PDB entry 7U60 | X-ray diffraction, 2.55 A resolution | chains A and B of the 5 polymer chains in the assembly

[Chain A]
Name: Integrin alpha-IIb
Source organism: Homo sapiens
UniProtKB: P08514 (ITA2B_HUMAN); residues 1-455 here correspond to UniProt positions 32-486 (UniProt number = residue number + 31)
Amino-acid sequence (455 residues; numbered 1 to 455; the number before each row is that of its first residue):
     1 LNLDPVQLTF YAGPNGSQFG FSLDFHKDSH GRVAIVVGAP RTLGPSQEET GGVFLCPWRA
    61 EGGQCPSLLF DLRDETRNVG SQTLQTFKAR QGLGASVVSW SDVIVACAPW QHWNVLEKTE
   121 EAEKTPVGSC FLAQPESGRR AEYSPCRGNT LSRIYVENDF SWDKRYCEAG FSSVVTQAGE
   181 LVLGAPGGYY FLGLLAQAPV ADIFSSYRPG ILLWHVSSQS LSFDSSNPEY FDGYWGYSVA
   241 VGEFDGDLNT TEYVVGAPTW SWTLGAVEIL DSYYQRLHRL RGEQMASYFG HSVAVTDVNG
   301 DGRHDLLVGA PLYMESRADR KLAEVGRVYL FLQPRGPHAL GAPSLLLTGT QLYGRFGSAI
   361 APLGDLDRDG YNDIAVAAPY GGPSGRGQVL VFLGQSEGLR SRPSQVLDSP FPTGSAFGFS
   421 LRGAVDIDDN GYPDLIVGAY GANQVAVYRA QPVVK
Disulfides: Cys56-Cys65, Cys107-Cys130, Cys146-Cys167
Ion coordination: Ca2+ site 1: Glu243, Asp245, Asp247, Thr250, Glu252; Ca2+ site 2: Asp297, Asn299, Asp301, Arg303, Asp305; Ca2+ site 3: Asp365, Asp367, Asp369, Tyr371, Asp373; Ca2+ site 4: Asp426, Asp428, Asn430, Tyr432, Asp434
UniProt features mapped onto this chain:
  - binding site (Ca(2+)): Glu243, Asp245, Asp247, Thr250, Glu252, Asp297, Asn299, Asp301, Arg303, Asp305, Asp365, Asp367, Asp369, Tyr371, Asp373, Asp426, Asp428, Asn430, Tyr432, Asp434
  - glycosylation (N-linked (GlcNAc...) asparagine): Asn15, Asn249

[Chain B]
Name: Integrin beta-3
Source organism: Homo sapiens
UniProtKB: P05106 (ITB3_HUMAN); residues 1-471 here correspond to UniProt positions 27-497 (UniProt number = residue number + 26)
Amino-acid sequence (471 residues; each row starts with the number of its first residue):
     1 GPNICTTRGV SSCQQCLAVS PMCAWCSDEA LPLGSPRCDL KENLLKDNCA PESIEFPVSE
    61 ARVLEDRPLS DKGSGDSSQV TQVSPQRIAL RLRPDDSKNF SIQVRQVEDY PVDIYYLMDL
   121 SYSMKDDLWS IQNLGTKLAT QMRKLTSNLR IGFGAFVDKP VSPYMYISPP EALENPCYDM
   181 KTTCLPMFGY KHVLTLTDQV TRFNEEVKKQ SVSRNRDAPE GGFDAIMQAT VCDEKIGWRN
   241 DASHLLVFTT DAKTHIALDG RLAGIVQPND GQCHVGSDNH YSASTTMDYP SLGLMTEKLS
   301 QKNINLIFAV TENVVNLYQN YSELIPGTTV GVLSMDSSNV LQLIVDAYGK IRSKVELEVR
   361 DLPEELSLSF NATCLNNEVI PGLKSCMGLK IGDTVSFSIE AKVRGCPQEK EKSFTIKPVG
   421 FKDSLIVQVT FDCDCACQAQ AEPNSHRCNN GNGTFECGVC RCGPGWLGSQ C
Unresolved in the structure: 1-2, 467-471
Disulfides: Cys5-Cys23, Cys13-Cys435, Cys16-Cys38, Cys26-Cys49, Cys177-Cys184, Cys232-Cys273, Cys374-Cys386, Cys406-Cys433, Cys437-Cys457, Cys448-Cys460
Covalent attachments: N-acetylglucosamine (NAG) linked to Asn99, Asn320, Asn371
Ion coordination: Mn2+ site 1: Ser121, Ser123, Glu220 (shared with 1 residue of chain M); Mn2+ site 2: Asp126, Asp127, Met335; Mn2+ site 3: Asp158, Asn215, Asp217, Pro219, Glu220
UniProt features mapped onto this chain:
  - region: Cys177 to Cys184 (Involved in CX3CL1-, NRG1-, FGF1- and IGF1-binding), Gln267 to Met287 (CX3CL1-binding)
  - binding site (Mg(2+)): Ser121, Ser123, Glu220
  - binding site (Ca(2+)): Ser123, Asp126, Asp127, Asp158, Asn215, Asp217, Pro219, Glu220, Asp251, Met335
  - glycosylation (N-linked (GlcNAc...) asparagine): Asn99, Asn320, Asn371, Asn452
Reported in the primary citation:
  - mutagenesis - N305T (6-fold): increased binding to FITC-echistatin

[How chain A and chain B interact]
Contacting residue pairs (67):
  Phe21(A) with Arg261(B); Val266(B), hydrophobic
  Arg41(A) with Gly264(B), hydrogen bond (side chain-backbone)
  Trp110(A) with Arg261(B), hydrogen bond (side chain-backbone); Leu262(B); Gly264(B)
  His112(A) with Ser162(B), hydrogen bond; Ile167(B)
  Glu121(A) with Ser168(B), hydrogen bond; Pro169(B); Tyr178(B)
  Glu123(A) with Ser168(B); Arg216(B), salt bridge
  Lys124(A) with Ile167(B); Ser168(B), hydrogen bond (backbone-side chain)
  Thr125(A) with Arg216(B)
  Pro126(A) with Ser162(B); Pro163(B), hydrophobic
  Tyr166(A) with Arg216(B)
  Glu168(A) with Pro163(B); Leu262(B)
  Phe171(A) with Arg261(B)
  Tyr190(A) with Arg216(B), hydrogen bond (side chain-backbone)
  Phe191(A) with Pro163(B), hydrophobic; Asp217(B)
  Phe231(A) with Lys253(B), hydrogen bond (backbone-side chain)
  Asp232(A) with Pro219(B); Lys253(B), salt bridge
  Tyr234(A) with His255(B); Asp259(B); Leu262(B), hydrophobic
  Tyr237(A) with Leu258(B), hydrogen bond (side chain-backbone); Arg261(B)
  Thr259(A) with Asp259(B)
  Trp262(A) with Lys253(B); Leu317(B)
  Thr263(A) with Ile256(B); Tyr321(B), hydrogen bond
  Met285(A) with Leu317(B), hydrophobic; Asn320(B); Tyr321(B), hydrophobic; Leu324(B)
  Ala286(A) with Ile256(B), hydrophobic; Leu292(B), hydrophobic
  Tyr288(A) with Ile256(B), hydrophobic; Ala257(B); Leu258(B), hydrogen bond (side chain-backbone); Asp259(B), hydrogen bond
  His291(A) with Leu258(B)
  Pro311(A) with Leu258(B), hydrophobic
  Leu312(A) with Ala257(B); Leu258(B), hydrophobic
  Met314(A) with Leu292(B), hydrophobic; Gly293(B); Leu324(B), hydrophobic
  Asp319(A) with Lys384(B), salt bridge
  Lys321(A) with Glu358(B), salt bridge
  Leu322(A) with Leu324(B)
  Glu324(A) with Ser291(B), hydrogen bond
  Tyr353(A) with Gly293(B), hydrogen bond (side chain-backbone); Leu294(B); Glu297(B), hydrogen bond
  Arg355(A) with Leu258(B); Pro268(B)
  Tyr380(A) with Pro268(B)
  Phe419(A) with Arg261(B)
  Tyr440(A) with Val266(B)
Also at the interface, not in a pair above, chain A (44 interface residues in all): Gln18, Ala95, Asn114, Pro186, Gly187, Gln284, Arg320
Also at the interface, not in a pair above, chain B (34 interface residues in all): Tyr166, Ala263, Pro326

[In short]
Chain A and chain B form an interface of 44 and 34 residues respectively; the contacts include 14 hydrogen
bonds and 4 salt bridges. Polar pairs include Glu123(A)-Arg216(B), Asp232(A)-Lys253(B) and
Asp319(A)-Lys384(B). Covalently linked N-acetylglucosamine: at Asn99(B), Asn320(B) and Asn371(B). From the
paper: N305T of chain B increases binding to FITC-echistatin.
Chain A is Integrin alpha-IIb and chain B is Integrin beta-3, both from Homo sapiens; the structure, Integrin
alpha IIB beta3 complex with cRGDfV, was determined by X-ray diffraction, deposited together with 7L8P, 7TCT,
7TD8, 7THO, 7TMZ, 7TPD and 15 further entries.
